8ABZ - chains D and R of the 8 polymer chains in the assembly; structure by electron microscopy, 3.40 A resolution.

== Chain D ==
Molecule: DNA-directed RNA polymerase subunit beta'
Source organism: Escherichia coli K-12
Notes: EC 2.7.7.6
UniProt: C3SIA2 (C3SIA2_ECOLX); residues 1-1406 here = UniProt positions 1-1406
Sequence (1406 residues; numbered 1 to 1406; the number before each row is that of its first residue):
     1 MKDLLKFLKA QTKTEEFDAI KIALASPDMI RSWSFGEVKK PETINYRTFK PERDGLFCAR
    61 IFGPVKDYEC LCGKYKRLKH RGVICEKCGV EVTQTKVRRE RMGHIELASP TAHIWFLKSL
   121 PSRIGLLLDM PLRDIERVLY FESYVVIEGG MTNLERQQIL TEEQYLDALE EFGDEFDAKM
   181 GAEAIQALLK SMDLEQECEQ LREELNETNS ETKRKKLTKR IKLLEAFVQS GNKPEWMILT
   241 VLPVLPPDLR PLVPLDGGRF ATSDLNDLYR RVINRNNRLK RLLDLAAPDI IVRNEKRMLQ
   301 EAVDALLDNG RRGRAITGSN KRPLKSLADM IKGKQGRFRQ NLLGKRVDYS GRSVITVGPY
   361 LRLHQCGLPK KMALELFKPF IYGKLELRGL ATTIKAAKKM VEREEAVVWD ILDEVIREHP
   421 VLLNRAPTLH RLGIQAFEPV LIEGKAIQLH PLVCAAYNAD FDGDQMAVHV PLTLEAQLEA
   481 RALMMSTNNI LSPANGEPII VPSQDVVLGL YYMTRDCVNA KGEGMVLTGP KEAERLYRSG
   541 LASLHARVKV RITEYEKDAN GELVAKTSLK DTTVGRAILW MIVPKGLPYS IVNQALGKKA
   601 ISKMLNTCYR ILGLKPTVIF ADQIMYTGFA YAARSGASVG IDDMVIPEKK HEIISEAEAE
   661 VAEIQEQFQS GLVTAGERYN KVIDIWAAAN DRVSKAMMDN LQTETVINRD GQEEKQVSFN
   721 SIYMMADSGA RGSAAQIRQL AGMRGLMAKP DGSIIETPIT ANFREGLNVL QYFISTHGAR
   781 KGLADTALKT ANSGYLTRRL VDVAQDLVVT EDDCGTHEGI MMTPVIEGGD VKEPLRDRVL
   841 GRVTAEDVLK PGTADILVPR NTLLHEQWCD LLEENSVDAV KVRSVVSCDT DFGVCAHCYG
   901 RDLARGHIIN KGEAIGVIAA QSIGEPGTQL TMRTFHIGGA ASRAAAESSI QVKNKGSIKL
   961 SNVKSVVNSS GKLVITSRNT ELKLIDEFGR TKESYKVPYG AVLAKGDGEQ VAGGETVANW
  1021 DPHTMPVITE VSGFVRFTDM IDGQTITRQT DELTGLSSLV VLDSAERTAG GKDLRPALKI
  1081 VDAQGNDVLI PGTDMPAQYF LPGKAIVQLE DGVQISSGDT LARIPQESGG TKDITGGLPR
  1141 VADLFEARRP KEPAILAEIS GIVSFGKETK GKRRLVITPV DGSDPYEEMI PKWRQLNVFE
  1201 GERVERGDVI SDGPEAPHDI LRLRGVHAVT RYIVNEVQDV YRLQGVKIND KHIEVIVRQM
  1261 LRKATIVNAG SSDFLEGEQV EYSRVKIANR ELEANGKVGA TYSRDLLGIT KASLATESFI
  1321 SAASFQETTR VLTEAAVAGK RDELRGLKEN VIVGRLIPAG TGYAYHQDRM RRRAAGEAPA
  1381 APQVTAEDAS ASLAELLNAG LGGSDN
Unresolved in the structure: 1-15, 934-947, 1127-1135, 1374-1406
Ion coordination: Zn2+ site 1: Cys70, Cys72, Cys85, Cys88; Mg2+: Asp460, Asp462, Asp464 (shared with G93(R) of chain R); Zn2+ site 2: Cys814, Cys888, Cys895, Cys898

== Chain R ==
Molecule: Non-regulatory RNA
Sequence (122 nucleotides; row label = number of the first residue in the row; numbers below 1 keep their minus sign (A-28 is residue -28)):
   -28 AUCGAGAGGG ACACGGGGAA ACACCACCAU GCUUAUAAUA AUUCUGCCGG AGCGACCGCA
    32 CUGUGGUUUA CCAGAUGGCG UGUGUCCCAA UCUUUCACAA CAUUAGCGAG AAGGCUUUUU
    92 UG
Unresolved in the structure: -28 to 83
Ion coordination: Mg2+: G93 (shared with Asp460(D), Asp462(D), Asp464(D) of chain D)

== How chain D and chain R interact ==
Contacting residue pairs (9):
  Leu255(D) - G84(R)  base contact
  Ala261(D) - G84(R)  base contact
  Arg322(D) - U87(R)  sugar contact
  Arg425(D) - G93(R)  hydrogen bond to the sugar
  Ala426(D) - G93(R)  hydrogen bond to the base
  Pro427(D) - G93(R)  base contact
  Asp460(D) - G93(R)  phosphate contact
  Asp462(D) - G93(R)  sugar contact
  Asp464(D) - G93(R)  hydrogen bond to the sugar
Interface residues without a listed pair, chain D (11 interface residues in all): Val253, Gly463
Interface residues without a listed pair, chain R (4 interface residues in all): U92

== In short ==
The interface between chain D and chain R involves 11 residues on one side and 4 on the other; the contacts
include 3 hydrogen bonds. Polar pairs include Ala426(D)-G93(R), Arg425(D)-G93(R) and Asp464(D)-G93(R). The
Zn2+ site 1 is built by Cys70(D), Cys72(D), Cys85(D) and Cys88(D).
Here chain D is DNA-directed RNA polymerase subunit beta' (Escherichia coli K-12) and chain R is
Non-regulatory RNA. Entry 8ABZ (RNA polymerase at U-rich pause bound to non-regulatory RNA - pause prone,
closed clamp state) was determined by electron microscopy (same publication as 8ABY, 8AC0, 8AC1, 8AC2, 8ACP
and 8AD1).
